PDB entry 6KW7 | X-ray diffraction, 3.02 A resolution | chain A

# Chain A
Name: Indoleamine 2,3-dioxygenase 1
Organism: Homo sapiens
Notes: EC 1.13.11.52
UniProtKB: P14902 (I23O1_HUMAN); residues 1-403 here = UniProt positions 1-403
Chain sequence (403 residues; numbered 1 to 403; the number before each row is that of its first residue):
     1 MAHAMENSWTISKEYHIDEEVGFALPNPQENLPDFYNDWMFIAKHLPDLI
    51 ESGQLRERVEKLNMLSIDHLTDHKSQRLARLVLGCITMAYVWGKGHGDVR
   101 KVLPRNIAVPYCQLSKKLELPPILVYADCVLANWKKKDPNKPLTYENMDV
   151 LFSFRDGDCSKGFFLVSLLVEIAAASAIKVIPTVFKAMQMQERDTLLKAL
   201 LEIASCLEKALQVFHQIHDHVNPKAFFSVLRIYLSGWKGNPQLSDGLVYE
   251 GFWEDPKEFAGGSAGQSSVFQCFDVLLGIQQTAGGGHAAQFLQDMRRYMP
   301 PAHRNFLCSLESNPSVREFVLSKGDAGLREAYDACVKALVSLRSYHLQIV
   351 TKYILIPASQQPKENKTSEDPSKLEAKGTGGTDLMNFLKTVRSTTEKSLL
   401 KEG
Not modelled in the structure: 1-11, 361-379, 401-403
Metal / ion sites: heme Fe: H346 (together with DYC)
Residues lining bound ligands:
  - DYC (3-(4-bromophenyl)imidazo[2,1-b][1,3]thiazole): L124, V125, Y126, C129, V130, F163, F164, S167, L234, G262, S263, A264
  - heme (HEM): Y126, F163, V166, S167, V170, F214, I217, V221, F226, G262, S263, A264, G265, S267, F270, F291, R343, H346, I349, V350, Y353, I354, L384, F387, L388, V391
UniProt features mapped onto this chain:
  - binding site (heme b): H346

# Summary
Ligands of chain A: heme and compound DYC. Curated annotation (UniProt) lists heme b-binding residue H346.
Chain A is Indoleamine 2,3-dioxygenase 1 (Homo sapiens); the structure, Crystal structure of indoleamine
2,3-dioxygenagse 1 (IDO1) in complex with compound 12, was determined by X-ray diffraction together with 6KOF
and 6KPS from the same study.
